Entry 5MPA (electron microscopy, 4.50 A resolution (low resolution: residue-level contacts below are approximate; hydrogen-bond / salt-bridge calls are withheld)); this record covers chains H and M of the 34 polymer chains in the assembly.

[Chain H]
Molecule: 26S protease regulatory subunit 7 homolog
Organism: Saccharomyces cerevisiae (strain ATCC 204508 / S288c)
Reference sequence: P33299 (PRS7_YEAST); residue numbers follow UniProt; this construct covers 1-467
Sequence (467 residues; numbered 1 to 467; the number before each row is that of its first residue):
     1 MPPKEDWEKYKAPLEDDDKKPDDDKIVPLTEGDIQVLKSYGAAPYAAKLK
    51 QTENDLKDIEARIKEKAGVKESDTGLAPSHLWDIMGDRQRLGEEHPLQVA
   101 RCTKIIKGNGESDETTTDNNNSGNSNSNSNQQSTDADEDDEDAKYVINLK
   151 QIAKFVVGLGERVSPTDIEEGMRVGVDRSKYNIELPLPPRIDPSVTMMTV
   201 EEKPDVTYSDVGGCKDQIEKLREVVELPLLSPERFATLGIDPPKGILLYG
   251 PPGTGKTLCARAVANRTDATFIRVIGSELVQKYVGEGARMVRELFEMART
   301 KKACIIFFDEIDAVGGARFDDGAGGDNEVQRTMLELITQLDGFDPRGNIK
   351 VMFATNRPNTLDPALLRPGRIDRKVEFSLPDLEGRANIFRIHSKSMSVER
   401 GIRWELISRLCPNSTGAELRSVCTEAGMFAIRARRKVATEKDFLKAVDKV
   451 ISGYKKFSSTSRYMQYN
Disordered / not traced: 1-41, 108-143
Swiss-Prot annotation at these positions:
  - binding site (ATP): Gly250 to Thr257
  - modified residue (Phosphoserine): Ser164, Ser231
Ion coordination: Mg2+: Thr257 (together with ATP)
Small-molecule neighbours: ATP (adenosine-5'-triphosphate): Asp210, Val211, Gly212, Pro252, Gly253, Thr254, Gly255, Lys256, Thr257, Leu258, Arg261, Glu310, Asn356, Ile388, His392, Gly416, Ala417, Arg420

[Chain M]
Molecule: 26S protease regulatory subunit 6A
Organism: Saccharomyces cerevisiae (strain ATCC 204508 / S288c)
Reference sequence: P33297 (PRS6A_YEAST); residue numbers follow UniProt; this construct covers 1-434
Sequence (434 residues; row label = number of the first residue in the row):
     1 MATLEELDAQTLPGDDELDQEILNLSTQELQTRAKLLDNEIRIFRSELQR
    51 LSHENNVMLEKIKDNKEKIKNNRQLPYLVANVVEVMDMNEIEDKENSEST
   101 TQGGNVNLDNTAVGKAAVVKTSSRQTVFLPMVGLVDPDKLKPNDLVGVNK
   151 DSYLILDTLPSEFDSRVKAMEVDEKPTETYSDVGGLDKQIEELVEAIVLP
   201 MKRADKFKDMGIRAPKGALMYGPPGTGKTLLARACAAQTNATFLKLAAPQ
   251 LVQMYIGEGAKLVRDAFALAKEKAPTIIFIDELDAIGTKRFDSEKSGDRE
   301 VQRTMLELLNQLDGFSSDDRVKVLAATNRVDVLDPALLRSGRLDRKIEFP
   351 LPSEDSRAQILQIHSRKMTTDDDINWQELARSTDEFNGAQLKAVTVEAGM
   401 IALRNGQSSVKHEDFVEGISEVQARKSKSVSFYA
Disordered / not traced: 1-26, 88-114
Swiss-Prot annotation at these positions:
  - binding site (ATP): Gly222 to Thr229
  - modified residue: Ala2 (N-acetylalanine), Tyr180 (Phosphotyrosine)
Ion coordination: Mg2+: Thr229 (together with ATP)
Small-molecule neighbours:
  - ATP (adenosine-5'-triphosphate), molecule 1: Val183, Gly184, Leu186, Pro223, Pro224, Gly225, Thr226, Gly227, Lys228, Thr229, Leu230, Arg233, Asn328, Ile360, His364, Gly388, Ala389, Lys392
  - ATP, molecule 2: Arg213, Leu309, Asp313, Ala336, Arg339, Arg342

[Chain H / chain M interface]
Contacting residue pairs - 81 pairs, chain H then chain M:
  Arg101(H) with Ser165(M)
  Thr103(H) with Glu162(M); Phe163(M)
  Lys104(H) with Pro160(M); Ser161(M); Glu162(M)
  Gln151(H) with Arg124(M)
  Ile152(H) with Ser122(M); Arg124(M)
  Ala153(H) with Ser122(M)
  Lys154(H) with Leu78(M); Val79(M); Ser122(M); Glu162(M)
  Phe155(H) with Leu78(M)
  Val156(H) with Leu75(M); Pro76(M); Tyr77(M); Val79(M)
  Gly158(H) with Leu75(M)
  Tyr181(H) with Pro76(M)
  Lys220(H) with Arg404(M)
  Glu223(H) with Met400(M); Arg404(M)
  Phe235(H) with Met400(M)
  Thr237(H) with Ser408(M)
  Leu238(H) with Met368(M); Thr369(M); Gly399(M); Leu403(M)
  Gly239(H) with Lys367(M)
  Ile240(H) with Met368(M); Met400(M)
  Asp241(H) with Lys392(M); Val396(M)
  Val284(H) with Gln253(M); Met254(M); Glu300(M)
  Gly285(H) with Val252(M)
  Glu286(H) with Met254(M)
  Arg292(H) with Gln250(M)
  Arg318(H) with Asp284(M); Arg329(M)
  Phe319(H) with Arg329(M)
  Asp320(H) with Val332(M)
  Gly322(H) with Arg290(M)
  Ala323(H) with Arg290(M)
  Gly324(H) with Arg290(M); Ser296(M)
  Asn327(H) with Thr288(M); Arg290(M); Asp298(M)
  Glu328(H) with Gly297(M)
  Arg331(H) with Val252(M); Asp284(M); Ala285(M)
  Leu334(H) with Pro249(M); Asp284(M); Ala285(M)
  Glu335(H) with Pro249(M)
  Thr338(H) with Ala247(M); Asp281(M); Glu282(M)
  Asp341(H) with Thr229(M)
  Gly342(H) with Arg233(M)
  Phe343(H) with Lys175(M); Arg233(M); Phe243(M); Lys245(M); Leu246(M); Phe279(M); Asp281(M)
  Arg367(H) with Pro224(M); Gly225(M); Ala389(M)
  Pro368(H) with Ala389(M); Gln390(M)
  Asp372(H) with Lys392(M)
  Arg373(H) with Glu397(M); Arg404(M); Glu421(M)
Other interface residues (no listed pair), chain H (59 interface residues in all): Cys102, Ile106, Lys144, Val157, Glu170, Gly171, Lys180, Asn182, Arg234, Pro243, Tyr283, Ala288, Ile337, Pro345, Ala364, Gly369, Lys374
Other interface residues (no listed pair), chain M (67 interface residues in all): Arg73, Gln74, Asp151, Leu159, Asp164, Lys168, Val301, Asn328, Ala393, Thr395, Ala402, Gln407, Val422, Lys426

[Overview]
59 residues of chain H and 67 residues of chain M are in contact. Ligands of chain H: ATP. Ligands of chain M:
ATP. From UniProt: 8 ATP-binding residues on chain H; 8 ATP-binding residues on chain M.
Here chain H is 26S protease regulatory subunit 7 homolog and chain M is 26S protease regulatory subunit 6A,
both from Saccharomyces cerevisiae (strain ATCC 204508 / S288c). Entry 5MPA (26S proteasome in presence of ATP
(s2)) was determined by electron microscopy together with 5MP9, 5MPB, 5MPC, 5MPD and 5MPE from the same study.
